3T84 - chain A; structure by X-ray diffraction, 2.00 A resolution.

Chain A:
Molecule: Carbonic anhydrase 2
Organism: Homo sapiens
Notes: EC 4.2.1.1
Reference sequence: P00918 (CAH2_HUMAN); residue numbers follow UniProt; this construct covers 1-260
Sequence (260 residues; each row starts with the number of its first residue):
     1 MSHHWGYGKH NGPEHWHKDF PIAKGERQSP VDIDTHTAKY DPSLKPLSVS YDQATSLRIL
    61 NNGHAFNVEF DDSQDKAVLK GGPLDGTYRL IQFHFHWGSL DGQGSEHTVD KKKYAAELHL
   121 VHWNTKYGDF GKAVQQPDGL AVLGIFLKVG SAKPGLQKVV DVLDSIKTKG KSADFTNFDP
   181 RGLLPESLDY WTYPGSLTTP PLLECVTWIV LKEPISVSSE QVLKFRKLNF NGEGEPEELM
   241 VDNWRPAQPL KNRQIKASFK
Not modelled in the structure: 1-3
Bound ions: Zn2+: His94, His96, His119 (together with 4-O-acetyl-6-O-sulfamoyl-galactose)
Residues lining bound ligands: 4-O-acetyl-6-O-sulfamoyl-galactose (SG6; 4-O-acetyl-6-O-sulfamoyl-alpha-D-galactopyranose): Asn62, His64, Ala65, Asn67, Gln92, His94, His96, Glu106, His119, Val121, Phe130, Val142, Ser196, Leu197, Thr198, Thr199, Trp208
From the paper describing this entry:
  - binding site for 4-O-acetyl-6-O-sulfamoyl-galactose: Tyr7, Asn62, His64, Asn67, Gln92, His94, Phe130, Thr198
  - catalytic residues: His64 (citing earlier work)

In short:
Bound to chain A: 4-O-acetyl-6-O-sulfamoyl-galactose. His94, His96 and His119 form the Zn2+ site. The paper
reports the catalytic residue His64; a binding site for 4-O-acetyl-6-O-sulfamoyl-galactose at Tyr7, Asn62 and
His64 among others.
Chain A is Carbonic anhydrase 2 (Homo sapiens); the structure, Human Carbonic Anhydrase II in complex with
Acetylated Carbohydrate Sulfamates, was determined by X-ray diffraction, deposited together with 3T82, 3T83
and 3T85.
